3OY7 - chains A and B; structure by X-ray diffraction, 2.73 A resolution.

Chain A (and B):
Molecule: Glycosyltransferase B736L
Source organism: Paramecium bursaria Chlorella virus NY2A
Notes: chain B of this document is another copy of the same molecule, construct and numbering; everything in this record applies to it too
Reference sequence: A7IXR1 (A7IXR1_PBCVN); residues 1-405 here = UniProt positions 1-405
Amino-acid sequence (413 residues; each row starts with the number of its first residue):
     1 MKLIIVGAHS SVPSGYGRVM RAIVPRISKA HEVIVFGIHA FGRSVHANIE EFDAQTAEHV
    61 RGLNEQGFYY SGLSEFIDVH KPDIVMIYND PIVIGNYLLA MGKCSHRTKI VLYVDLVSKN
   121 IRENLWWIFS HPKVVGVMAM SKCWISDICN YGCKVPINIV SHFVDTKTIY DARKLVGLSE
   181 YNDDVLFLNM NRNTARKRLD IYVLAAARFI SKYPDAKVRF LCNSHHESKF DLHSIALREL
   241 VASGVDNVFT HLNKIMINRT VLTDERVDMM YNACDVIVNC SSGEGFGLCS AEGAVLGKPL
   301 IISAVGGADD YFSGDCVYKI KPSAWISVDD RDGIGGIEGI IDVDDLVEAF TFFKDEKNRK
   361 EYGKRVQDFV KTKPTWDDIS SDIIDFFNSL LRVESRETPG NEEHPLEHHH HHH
Unresolved in the structure: 393-413
Construct notes: expression tag (406-413)
Small-molecule neighbours: guanosine-5'-diphosphate-alpha-D-mannose (GDD): Pro13, Ser14, Gly15, Tyr16, Arg18, Val19, Tyr88, Asp115, Leu116, Val117, Met140, His162, Met190, Asn191, Arg192, Arg196, Lys197, Val261, Leu262, Asp264, Val267, Glu284, Gly285, Phe286, Gly287, Leu288, Cys289, Glu292
Reported in the primary citation:
  - binding site for guanosine-5'-diphosphate-alpha-D-mannose: Tyr88, Asp115, Arg196, Lys197, Asp264, Glu284, Cys289, Glu292
  - conformationally variable residues (side-chain flip): Leu262, Leu288
  - catalytic residues: Asp115, Glu284 (proposed by the authors, not directly observed)

How chain A and chain B interact:
Residue-residue contacts (53):
  Asn120(A) - Arg238(B)  hydrogen bond (backbone-side chain)
  Asn120(A) - Glu239(B)  hydrogen bond
  Asn120(A) - Ala242(B)
  Ile121(A) - Arg238(B)
  Arg122(A) - Arg238(B)
  Glu123(A) - Ser234(B)  hydrogen bond
  Glu123(A) - Leu237(B)
  Glu123(A) - Arg238(B)  salt bridge
  Trp126(A) - Arg238(B)
  Trp126(A) - Val241(B)  hydrophobic
  Asn150(A) - Val241(B)
  Arg198(A) - Ile326(B)
  Asp200(A) - Ile326(B)
  Asp200(A) - Ser327(B)  hydrogen bond (side chain-backbone)
  Ile201(A) - Trp325(B)
  Lys229(A) - Asp330(B)
  Phe230(A) - Ser327(B)
  Ser234(A) - Glu123(B)  hydrogen bond
  Ile235(A) - Ser327(B)
  Ile235(A) - Asp329(B)
  Arg238(A) - Asn120(B)  hydrogen bond (side chain-backbone)
  Arg238(A) - Ile121(B)
  Arg238(A) - Arg122(B)
  Arg238(A) - Glu123(B)  salt bridge
  Arg238(A) - Trp126(B)
  Arg238(A) - Asp329(B)  salt bridge
  Arg238(A) - Gly336(B)
  Glu239(A) - Asn120(B)  hydrogen bond
  Val241(A) - Asn150(B)
  Ala242(A) - Asn120(B)
  Ser323(A) - Ser323(B)
  Ser323(A) - Asp342(B)
  Ala324(A) - Ala324(B)  hydrophobic
  Ala324(A) - Ile340(B)  hydrophobic
  Ala324(A) - Ile341(B)
  Trp325(A) - Ile201(B)
  Ile326(A) - Asp200(B)
  Ile326(A) - Ile340(B)  hydrophobic
  Ser327(A) - Asp200(B)  hydrogen bond (backbone-side chain)
  Ser327(A) - Phe230(B)
  Ser327(A) - Ile235(B)
  Asp329(A) - Ile235(B)
  Asp329(A) - Arg238(B)  salt bridge
  Asp330(A) - Lys229(B)
  Asp330(A) - Phe230(B)
  Gly336(A) - Arg238(B)
  Ile337(A) - Leu204(B)  hydrophobic
  Ile337(A) - Glu239(B)
  Ile340(A) - Ala324(B)  hydrophobic
  Ile340(A) - Ile326(B)  hydrophobic
  Ile341(A) - Ala324(B)
  Asp342(A) - Ser323(B)
  Asp342(A) - Ala324(B)
Interface residues without a listed pair, chain A (32 interface residues in all): Leu204, Leu237, Val343
Interface residues without a listed pair, chain B (34 interface residues in all): Arg198, Arg208, Gly335, Ile337, Val343

Overview:
Chain A and chain B form an interface of 32 and 34 residues respectively, with 8 hydrogen bonds and 4 salt
bridges. Among the polar pairs are Glu123(A)-Arg238(B), Arg238(A)-Asp329(B) and Asn120(A)-Arg238(B). Ligands
of chain A: guanosine-5'-diphosphate-alpha-D-mannose. The paper reports catalytic residues Asp115(A) and
Glu284(A); a binding site for guanosine-5'-diphosphate-alpha-D-mannose at Tyr88(A), Asp115(A) and Arg196(A)
among others.
Both chains are Glycosyltransferase B736L (Paramecium bursaria Chlorella virus NY2A). Entry 3OY7 (Crystal
structure of a virus encoded glycosyltransferase in complex with GDP-mannose) was determined by X-ray
diffraction.
